PDB entry 1OK7 | X-ray diffraction, 1.65 A resolution | chains A and B of the 3 polymer chains in the assembly

== Chain A (and B) ==
Protein: DNA polymerase III
Organism: Escherichia coli
Notes: EC 2.7.7.7; chain B of this document is another copy of the same molecule, construct and numbering; everything in this record applies to it too
UniProtKB: P00583 (DP3B_ECOLI); residue numbers follow UniProt; this construct covers 1-366
Amino-acid sequence (366 residues; numbered 1 to 366; the number before each row is that of its first residue):
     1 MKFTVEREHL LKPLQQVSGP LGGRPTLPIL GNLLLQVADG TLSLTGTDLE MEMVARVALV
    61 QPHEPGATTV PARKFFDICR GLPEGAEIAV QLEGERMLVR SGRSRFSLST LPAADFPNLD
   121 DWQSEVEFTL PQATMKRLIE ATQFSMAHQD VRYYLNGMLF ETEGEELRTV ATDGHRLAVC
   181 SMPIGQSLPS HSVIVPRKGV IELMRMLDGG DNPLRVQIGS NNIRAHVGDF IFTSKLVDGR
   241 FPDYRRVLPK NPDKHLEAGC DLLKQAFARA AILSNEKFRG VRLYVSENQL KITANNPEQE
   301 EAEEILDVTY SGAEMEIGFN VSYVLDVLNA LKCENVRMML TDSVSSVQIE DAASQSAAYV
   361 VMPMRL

== Interface between chain A and chain B ==
Residue-residue contacts (57; chain A residue first):
  Pro71(A) - Glu300(B)
  Lys74(A) - Leu273(B)
  Lys74(A) - Asn296(B)
  Lys74(A) - Glu300(B)  salt bridge
  Asp77(A) - Ile272(B)
  Ile78(A) - Ile272(B)
  Gly81(A) - Arg269(B)  hydrogen bond (backbone-side chain)
  Leu82(A) - Arg269(B)
  Arg103(A) - Glu303(B)
  Arg103(A) - Glu304(B)
  Arg103(A) - Ile305(B)  hydrogen bond (backbone-backbone)
  Arg103(A) - Leu306(B)
  Arg103(A) - Asp307(B)  salt bridge
  Ser104(A) - Arg269(B)
  Ser104(A) - Glu303(B)
  Ser104(A) - Glu304(B)  hydrogen bond
  Arg105(A) - Glu301(B)
  Arg105(A) - Ala302(B)
  Arg105(A) - Glu303(B)  hydrogen bond (backbone-backbone)
  Phe106(A) - Arg269(B)
  Phe106(A) - Glu301(B)
  Phe106(A) - Ala302(B)  hydrophobic
  Phe106(A) - Glu304(B)
  Ser107(A) - Glu300(B)
  Ser107(A) - Glu301(B)  hydrogen bond (backbone-backbone)
  Leu108(A) - Leu273(B)  hydrophobic
  Leu108(A) - Glu300(B)
  Ser109(A) - Glu300(B)  hydrogen bond
  Arg269(A) - Gly81(B)  hydrogen bond (side chain-backbone)
  Arg269(A) - Leu82(B)
  Arg269(A) - Ser104(B)
  Arg269(A) - Phe106(B)
  Ile272(A) - Lys74(B)
  Ile272(A) - Asp77(B)
  Ile272(A) - Ile78(B)
  Leu273(A) - Lys74(B)
  Leu273(A) - Ser107(B)
  Leu273(A) - Leu108(B)  hydrophobic
  Asn296(A) - Lys74(B)
  Glu300(A) - Pro71(B)
  Glu300(A) - Lys74(B)  salt bridge
  Glu300(A) - Ser107(B)
  Glu300(A) - Leu108(B)
  Glu300(A) - Ser109(B)  hydrogen bond
  Glu301(A) - Phe106(B)
  Glu301(A) - Ser107(B)  hydrogen bond (backbone-backbone)
  Ala302(A) - Arg105(B)
  Ala302(A) - Phe106(B)  hydrophobic
  Glu303(A) - Arg103(B)
  Glu303(A) - Ser104(B)
  Glu303(A) - Arg105(B)  hydrogen bond (backbone-backbone)
  Glu304(A) - Arg103(B)
  Glu304(A) - Ser104(B)  hydrogen bond
  Glu304(A) - Phe106(B)
  Ile305(A) - Arg103(B)  hydrogen bond (backbone-backbone)
  Leu306(A) - Arg103(B)
  Asp307(A) - Arg103(B)  salt bridge
Interface residues without a listed pair, chain A (29 interface residues in all): Pro83, Glu276, Gln289, Glu298
Interface residues without a listed pair, chain B (27 interface residues in all): Pro83, Glu298

== Overview ==
29 residues of chain A and 27 residues of chain B are in contact, with 12 hydrogen bonds and 4 salt bridges.
Among the polar pairs are Lys74(A)-Glu300(B), Arg103(A)-Asp307(B) and Gly81(A)-Arg269(B).
Chain A and chain B are both DNA polymerase III (Escherichia coli); the structure, A Conserved protein
binding-site on Bacterial Sliding Clamps, was determined by X-ray diffraction.
